6G9O - chains D and E of the 6 polymer chains in the assembly; structure by electron microscopy, 4.25 A resolution (low resolution: residue-level contacts below are approximate; hydrogen-bond / salt-bridge calls are withheld).

[Chain D (and E)]
Protein: Volume-regulated anion channel subunit LRRC8A
Source organism: Mus musculus
Notes: chain E of this document is another copy of the same molecule, construct and numbering; everything in this record applies to it too
Reference sequence: Q80WG5 (LRC8A_MOUSE); residues 1-810 here = UniProt positions 1-810
Chain sequence (810 residues; row label = number of the first residue in the row):
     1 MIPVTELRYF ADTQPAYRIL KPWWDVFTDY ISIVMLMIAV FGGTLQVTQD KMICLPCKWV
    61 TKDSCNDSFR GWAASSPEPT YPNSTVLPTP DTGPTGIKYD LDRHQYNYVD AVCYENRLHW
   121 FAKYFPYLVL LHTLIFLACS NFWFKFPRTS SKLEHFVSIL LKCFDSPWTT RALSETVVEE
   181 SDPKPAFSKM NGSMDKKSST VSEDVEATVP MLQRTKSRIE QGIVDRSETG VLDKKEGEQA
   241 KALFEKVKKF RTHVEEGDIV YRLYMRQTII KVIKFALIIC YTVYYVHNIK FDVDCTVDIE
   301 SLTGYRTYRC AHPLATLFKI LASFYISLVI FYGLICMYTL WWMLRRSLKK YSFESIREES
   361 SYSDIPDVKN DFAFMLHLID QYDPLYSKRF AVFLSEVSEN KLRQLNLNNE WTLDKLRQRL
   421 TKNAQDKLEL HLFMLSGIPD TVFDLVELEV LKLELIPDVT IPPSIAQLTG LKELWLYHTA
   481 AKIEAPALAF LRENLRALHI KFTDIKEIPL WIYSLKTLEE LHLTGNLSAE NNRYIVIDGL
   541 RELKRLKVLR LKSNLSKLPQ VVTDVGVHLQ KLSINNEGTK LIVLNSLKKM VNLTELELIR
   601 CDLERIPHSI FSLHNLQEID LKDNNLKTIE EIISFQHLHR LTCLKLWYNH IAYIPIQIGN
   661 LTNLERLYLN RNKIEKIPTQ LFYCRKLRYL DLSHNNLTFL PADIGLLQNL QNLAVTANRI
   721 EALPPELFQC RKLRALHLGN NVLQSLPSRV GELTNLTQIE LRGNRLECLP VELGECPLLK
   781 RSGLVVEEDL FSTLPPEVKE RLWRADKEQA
Unresolved in the structure: 1-14, 69-91, 177-229, 809-810
Disulfide bonds: Cys54-Cys310, Cys57-Cys65, Cys113-Cys295
Swiss-Prot annotation at these positions:
  - motif: Leu706, Leu707 (Di-leucine motif)
  - site: Arg103 (Required for anion selectivity)
  - modified residue: Met1 (N-acetylmethionine), Thr200 (Phosphothreonine), Ser202 (Phosphoserine), Thr215 (Phosphothreonine), Ser217 (Phosphoserine)
  - glycosylation (N-linked (GlcNAc...) asparagine): Asn66, Asn83
  - natural variant: Phe443 to Ala810 (deletion: In ebo)
  - mutagenesis: Val40 (V40D: Abolishes activity in hypotonic solution), Thr44 (T44D: Abolishes activity in hypotonic solution), Val47 (V47D: Abolishes activity in hypotonic solution; V47K/N: Impairs activity in hypotonic solution), Thr48 (T48D: Abolishes activity in hypotonic solution; T48W/Y/K/N: Impairs activity in hypotonic solution), Arg103 (R103A: No effect on anion channel activity. Impairs channel selectivity, so that the channel is also permeable to Na(+) ions)

[How chain D and chain E interact]
Residue-residue contacts (59; chain D residue first):
  Val47(D) with Leu45(E); Gln49(E)
  Asp50(D) with Gln49(E)
  Lys58(D) with Pro94(E)
  Tyr99(D) with Gly96(E)
  Asp100(D) with Gly96(E); Ile97(E); Lys98(E)
  Leu101(D) with Gly96(E)
  Asp102(D) with Tyr106(E)
  Arg103(D) with Arg103(E)
  His104(D) with Ile53(E); Cys54(E); Leu55(E); Tyr106(E)
  Gln105(D) with Ile97(E); Tyr99(E)
  Tyr108(D) with Ile53(E); Leu55(E); Arg309(E); Ala311(E)
  Ala111(D) with Phe291(E)
  Glu115(D) with Phe291(E); Thr316(E)
  Tyr124(D) with Thr316(E); Leu317(E); Ile320(E)
  Tyr127(D) with Phe41(E)
  Phe142(D) with Phe27(E)
  Lys145(D) with Tyr30(E)
  Pro147(D) with Tyr382(E)
  Ser151(D) with Tyr382(E)
  Glu154(D) with Tyr386(E)
  Glu245(D) with Thr170(E)
  Lys249(D) with Thr170(E); Arg389(E)
  Glu300(D) with Ile97(E)
  Ser301(D) with Asp67(E); Ile97(E); Tyr99(E)
  Leu302(D) with Pro56(E); Ile97(E); Tyr99(E)
  Thr303(D) with Thr95(E); Gly96(E); Ile97(E)
  Gly304(D) with Pro94(E); Ile97(E)
  Tyr305(D) with Pro94(E); Thr95(E); Gly96(E)
  Lys415(D) with Asp414(E)
  Gln418(D) with Asp414(E); Gln418(E)
  Pro796(D) with Glu665(E)
  Glu797(D) with Asn709(E); Lys732(E)
  Glu800(D) with Arg688(E); Arg734(E)
Interface residues without a listed pair, chain D (37 interface residues in all): Asn107, His155, Glu410, Arg419
Interface residues without a listed pair, chain E (45 interface residues in all): Trp23, Thr48, Ser68, Leu101, Phe164, Ser174, Val231, Pro313, Asp383, Gln711

[Overview]
37 residues of chain D and 45 residues of chain E are in contact. UniProt lists 5 mutagenesis sites on chain
D.
Chain D and chain E are both Volume-regulated anion channel subunit LRRC8A (Mus musculus); the structure,
Structure of full-length homomeric mLRRC8A volume-regulated anion channel at 4.25 A resolution, was determined
by electron microscopy together with 6FNW, 6G8Z and 6G9L from the same study.
